7G8Y - chains A and B; structure by X-ray diffraction, 1.75 A resolution.

[Chain A]
Name: Transforming protein RhoA
From: Homo sapiens
Notes: EC 3.6.5.2
UniProtKB: P61586 (RHOA_HUMAN); residue numbers follow UniProt; this construct covers 1-184
Amino-acid sequence (185 residues; numbered 0 to 184; the number before each row is that of its first residue; numbering starts at 0):
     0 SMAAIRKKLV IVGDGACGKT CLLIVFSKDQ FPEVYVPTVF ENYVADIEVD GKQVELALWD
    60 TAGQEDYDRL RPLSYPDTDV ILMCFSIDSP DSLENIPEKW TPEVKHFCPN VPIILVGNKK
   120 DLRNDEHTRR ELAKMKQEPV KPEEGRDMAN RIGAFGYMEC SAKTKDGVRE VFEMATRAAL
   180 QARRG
Unresolved in the structure: 0-2, 181-184
Construct notes: expression tag (0)
Small-molecule neighbours: N-(4-methoxyphenyl)glycinamide (WZY): Asp67, Arg70, Pro71, Pro101, Glu102, His105, Phe106
Curated features (UniProtKB/Swiss-Prot):
  - region: Ala61 to Asp78 (Switch II region)
  - motif: Tyr34 to Tyr42 (Effector region)
  - binding site (GTP): Gly12 to Thr19, Phe30 to Thr37, Asp59 to Gln63, Asn117 to Asp120, Ser160 to Lys162
  - modified residue: Tyr34 (Microbial infection: O-AMP-tyrosine), Thr37 (Microbial infection: O-AMP-threonine), Asn41 (Microbial infection: ADP-ribosylasparagine), Gln63 (5-glutamyl serotonin)
  - glycosylation: Tyr34 (Microbial infection: O-linked (GlcNAc) tyrosine), Thr37 (Microbial infection: O-alpha-linked (GlcNAc) threonine)
  - cross-link: Lys135 (Glycyl lysine isopeptide (Lys-Gly) (interchain with G-Cter in ubiquitin))
  - natural variant: Glu47 (E47K: In EDFAOB), Pro71 (P71S: In EDFAOB)
  - mutagenesis: Gly14 (G14V: Increased Rho protein signal transduction. Constitutively active), Thr19 (T19N: Decreased Rho protein signal transduction. Decreased substrate adhesion-dependent cell spreading. Decreased stress fibers assembly. Decreased cytoplasmic microtubule organization), Tyr34 (Y34A: Abolishes interaction with DGKQ; Y34F: Abolishes AMPylation by Haemophilus IbpA), Thr37 (T37A: Abolished monoglucosylation by C.difficile toxin TcdA. Abolished O-GlcNAcylation by C.novyi toxin TcdA), Gln63 (Q63L: Causes constitutive activation), Lys135 (K135R: Reduced FBXL19-mediated ubiquitination and subsequent degradation)

[Chain B]
Name: Rho guanine nucleotide exchange factor 2
From: Homo sapiens
UniProtKB: Q92974 (ARHG2_HUMAN); residue numbers follow UniProt; this construct covers 206-448
Amino-acid sequence (245 residues; numbered 204 to 448; the number before each row is that of its first residue):
   204 SMEMDEKDFA ADSWSLAVDS SFLQQHKKEV MKQQDVIYEL IQTELHHVRT LKIMTRLFRT
   264 GMLEELHLEP GVVQGLFPCV DELSDIHTRF LSQLLERRRQ ALCPGSTRNF VIHRLGDLLI
   324 SQFSGPSAEQ MCKTYSEFCS RHSKALKLYK ELYARDKRFQ QFIRKVTRPA VLKRHGVQEC
   384 ILLVTQRITK YPLLISRILQ HSHGIEEERQ DLTTALGLVK ELLSNVDEGI YQLEKGARLQ
   444 EIYNR
Construct notes: expression tag (204-205)
Curated features (UniProtKB/Swiss-Prot):
  - modified residue: Lys353 (N6-acetyllysine)
  - mutagenesis: Tyr394 (Y394A: Reduces phosphorylation level, normal microtubule localization and activity)

[How chain A and chain B interact]
Residue-residue contacts (59; chain A residue first):
  Arg5(A) - Lys376(B)  hydrogen bond (side chain-backbone)
  Arg5(A) - Glu382(B)  salt bridge
  Val33(A) - Ser216(B)
  Val33(A) - Ser218(B)
  Val33(A) - Leu219(B)  hydrophobic
  Tyr34(A) - Ser216(B)
  Tyr34(A) - Asp238(B)
  Tyr34(A) - Val239(B)
  Tyr34(A) - Glu242(B)  hydrogen bond
  Tyr34(A) - Arg400(B)  hydrogen bond
  Val35(A) - Arg400(B)  hydrogen bond (backbone-side chain)
  Pro36(A) - Glu242(B)
  Pro36(A) - Arg400(B)
  Thr37(A) - Val239(B)
  Thr37(A) - Glu242(B)  hydrogen bond
  Thr37(A) - Leu396(B)
  Thr37(A) - Leu397(B)
  Thr37(A) - Arg400(B)  hydrogen bond
  Val38(A) - Glu242(B)  hydrogen bond (backbone-side chain)
  Val38(A) - Lys393(B)
  Phe39(A) - Lys393(B)  hydrogen bond (backbone-side chain)
  Glu40(A) - Thr246(B)
  Glu40(A) - His249(B)  salt bridge
  Glu40(A) - Leu386(B)
  Asn41(A) - Arg377(B)  hydrogen bond (side chain-backbone)
  Asn41(A) - Leu386(B)
  Tyr42(A) - Arg377(B)
  Val43(A) - Lys376(B)
  Asp45(A) - Lys376(B)  salt bridge
  Glu54(A) - Lys376(B)  salt bridge
  Trp58(A) - Glu382(B)
  Trp58(A) - Leu385(B)  hydrophobic
  Trp58(A) - Gln389(B)
  Asp59(A) - Gln389(B)  hydrogen bond (backbone-side chain)
  Ala61(A) - Leu396(B)
  Gly62(A) - Thr392(B)
  Gly62(A) - Leu396(B)
  Gln63(A) - Thr392(B)
  Tyr66(A) - Thr392(B)
  Tyr66(A) - Leu426(B)
  Tyr66(A) - Ser427(B)
  Tyr66(A) - Asp430(B)
  Asp67(A) - Asp430(B)  hydrogen bond (backbone-side chain)
  Arg68(A) - Asp430(B)  salt bridge
  Arg68(A) - Glu431(B)
  Leu69(A) - Cys342(B)  hydrophobic
  Leu69(A) - Thr392(B)
  Leu69(A) - Asp430(B)  hydrogen bond (backbone-side chain)
  Leu69(A) - Ile433(B)  hydrophobic
  Leu72(A) - Cys342(B)
  Leu72(A) - His345(B)  hydrogen bond (backbone-side chain)
  Leu72(A) - Ser346(B)
  Leu72(A) - Leu385(B)
  Leu72(A) - Thr388(B)
  Leu72(A) - Gln435(B)
  Ser73(A) - Leu385(B)
  Ser73(A) - Gln389(B)  hydrogen bond
  Pro75(A) - Leu349(B)  hydrophobic
  Asp76(A) - Lys353(B)  salt bridge
Other interface residues (no listed pair), chain A (29 interface residues in all): Lys7, Lys27
Other interface residues (no listed pair), chain B (36 interface residues in all): Asp215, Gln381, Ile391, Lys423, Val429

[Overview]
The interface between chain A and chain B involves 29 residues on one side and 36 on the other; the contacts
include 14 hydrogen bonds and 6 salt bridges. Polar pairs include Arg5(A)-Glu382(B), Glu40(A)-His249(B) and
Asp45(A)-Lys376(B). Bound to chain A: N-(4-methoxyphenyl)glycinamide.
Chain A is Transforming protein RhoA and chain B is Rho guanine nucleotide exchange factor 2, both from Homo
sapiens; the structure, ARHGEF2 PanDDA analysis group deposition -- ARHGEF2 and RhoA in complex with
Z1449748885, was determined by X-ray diffraction.
